3LR7 - chain A; structure by X-ray diffraction, 1.60 A resolution.

Chain A:
Name: Myoglobin
Source organism: Equus caballus
UniProtKB: P68082 (MYG_HORSE); residues 1-153 here correspond to UniProt positions 2-154 (UniProt number = residue number + 1)
Amino-acid sequence (153 residues; numbered 1 to 153; the number before each row is that of its first residue):
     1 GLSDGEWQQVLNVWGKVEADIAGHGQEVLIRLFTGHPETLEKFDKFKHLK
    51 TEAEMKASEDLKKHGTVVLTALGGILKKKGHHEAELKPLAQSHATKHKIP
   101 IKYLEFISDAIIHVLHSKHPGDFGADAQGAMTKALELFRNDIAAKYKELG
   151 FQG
Not modelled in the structure: 152-153
Bound ions: heme Fe: His93 (together with nitrite ion)
Residues lining bound ligands:
  - heme (HEM): Leu32, Thr39, Lys42, Phe43, Lys45, His64, Val67, Val68, Ala71, Leu72, Leu89, Ser92, His93, His97, Ile99, Tyr103, Leu104, Ile107, Phe138
  - nitrite ion (NO2), molecule 1: Ser3, Asp4, Gly5
  - nitrite ion (NO2), molecule 2: Leu29, Phe43, His64, Val68, His93, Ile107
Curated features (UniProtKB/Swiss-Prot):
  - binding site (nitrite): His64
  - binding site (O2): His64
  - binding site (heme b): His93
  - modified residue: Ser3 (Phosphoserine)
From the paper describing this entry:
  - binding site for nitrite ion: His64

In short:
Chain A binds heme and nitrite ion. From UniProt: nitrite-binding residue His64, O2-binding residue His64 and
heme b-binding residue His93. From the paper: a binding site for nitrite ion at His64.
Chain A is Myoglobin (Equus caballus); the structure, Ferric horse heart myoglobin, nitrite adduct, was
determined by X-ray diffraction, deposited together with 3LR9.
